PDB entry 2L1R | solution NMR | chains A and B

== Chain A ==
Name: Troponin C
From: Homo sapiens
Notes: fragment: n-terminal domain
Reference sequence: P63316 (TNNC1_HUMAN); numbering as in UniProt (aligned over 1-89)
Amino-acid sequence (89 residues; row label = number of the first residue in the row):
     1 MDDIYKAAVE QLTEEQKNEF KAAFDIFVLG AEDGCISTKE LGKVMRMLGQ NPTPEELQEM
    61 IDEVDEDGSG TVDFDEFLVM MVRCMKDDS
Ion coordination: Ca2+: D65, D67, S69, T71, D73, E76
Small-molecule neighbours: SXK ([(2',4'-difluorobiphenyl-4-yl)oxy]acetic acid): F27, I36, L41, M60, E63, F77, M80, M81, R83, C84
UniProt features mapped onto this chain:
  - binding site (Ca(2+)): D65, D67, S69, T71, E76
  - modified residue: M1 (N-acetylmethionine)
  - natural variant: A8 (A8V: In CMH13), L29 (L29Q: In CMH13), C84 (C84Y: In CMH13)
What the authors report for this chain:
  - binding site for SXK: L41, M60, M80, R83
  - binding site for SXK: F27, I36, F77 (from molecular simulation)

== Chain B ==
Name: Troponin I
Notes: fragment: switch region
Reference sequence: P19429 (TNNI3_HUMAN); residues 144-163 here correspond to UniProt positions 145-164 (UniProt number = residue number + 1)
Amino-acid sequence (20 residues; each row starts with the number of its first residue):
   144 RRVRISADAM MQALLGARAK
Small-molecule neighbours: SXK ([(2',4'-difluorobiphenyl-4-yl)oxy]acetic acid): R147, I148, M153
UniProt features mapped onto this chain:
  - modified residue: S149 (Phosphoserine)
What the authors report for this chain:
  - binding site for SXK: R147, I148, M153

== How chain A and chain B interact ==
Pairs across the interface - 16 pairs, chain A then chain B:
  E19(A) - M154(B)
  I26(A) - L157(B)
  I26(A) - L158(B)
  F27(A) - M153(B)
  F27(A) - L157(B)
  L41(A) - M153(B)
  V44(A) - M153(B)
  V44(A) - L157(B)
  M45(A) - I148(B)
  M47(A) - A156(B)
  M47(A) - A160(B)
  Q50(A) - R145(B)
  E56(A) - R144(B)
  E56(A) - V146(B)
  M81(A) - A150(B)
  C84(A) - I148(B)
Interface residues without a listed pair, chain A (14 interface residues in all): A23, M60, M85
Interface residues without a listed pair, chain B (13 interface residues in all): S149, R161

== Overview ==
14 residues of chain A face 13 of chain B across their interface. Compound SXK is bound between chain A and
chain B. UniProt lists 5 Ca2+-binding residues on chain A. The paper reports a binding site for SXK at L41(A),
M60(A) and R147(B) among others.
Here chain A is Troponin C (Homo sapiens) and chain B is Troponin I. Entry 2L1R (The structure of the
calcium-sensitizer, dfbp-o, in complex with the N-domain of troponin C and the ...) was determined by solution
NMR.
